PDB entry 7ND6 | electron microscopy, 7.30 A resolution (low resolution: residue-level contacts below are approximate; hydrogen-bond / salt-bridge calls are withheld) | chains A and C of the 5 polymer chains in the assembly

[Chain A (and C)]
Protein: Spike glycoprotein
Organism: Severe acute respiratory syndrome coronavirus 2
Notes: chain C of this document is another copy of the same molecule, construct and numbering; everything in this record applies to it too
UniProtKB: P0DTC2 (SPIKE_SARS2); numbering as in UniProt (aligned over 1-1208)
Sequence (1288 residues; each row starts with the number of its first residue):
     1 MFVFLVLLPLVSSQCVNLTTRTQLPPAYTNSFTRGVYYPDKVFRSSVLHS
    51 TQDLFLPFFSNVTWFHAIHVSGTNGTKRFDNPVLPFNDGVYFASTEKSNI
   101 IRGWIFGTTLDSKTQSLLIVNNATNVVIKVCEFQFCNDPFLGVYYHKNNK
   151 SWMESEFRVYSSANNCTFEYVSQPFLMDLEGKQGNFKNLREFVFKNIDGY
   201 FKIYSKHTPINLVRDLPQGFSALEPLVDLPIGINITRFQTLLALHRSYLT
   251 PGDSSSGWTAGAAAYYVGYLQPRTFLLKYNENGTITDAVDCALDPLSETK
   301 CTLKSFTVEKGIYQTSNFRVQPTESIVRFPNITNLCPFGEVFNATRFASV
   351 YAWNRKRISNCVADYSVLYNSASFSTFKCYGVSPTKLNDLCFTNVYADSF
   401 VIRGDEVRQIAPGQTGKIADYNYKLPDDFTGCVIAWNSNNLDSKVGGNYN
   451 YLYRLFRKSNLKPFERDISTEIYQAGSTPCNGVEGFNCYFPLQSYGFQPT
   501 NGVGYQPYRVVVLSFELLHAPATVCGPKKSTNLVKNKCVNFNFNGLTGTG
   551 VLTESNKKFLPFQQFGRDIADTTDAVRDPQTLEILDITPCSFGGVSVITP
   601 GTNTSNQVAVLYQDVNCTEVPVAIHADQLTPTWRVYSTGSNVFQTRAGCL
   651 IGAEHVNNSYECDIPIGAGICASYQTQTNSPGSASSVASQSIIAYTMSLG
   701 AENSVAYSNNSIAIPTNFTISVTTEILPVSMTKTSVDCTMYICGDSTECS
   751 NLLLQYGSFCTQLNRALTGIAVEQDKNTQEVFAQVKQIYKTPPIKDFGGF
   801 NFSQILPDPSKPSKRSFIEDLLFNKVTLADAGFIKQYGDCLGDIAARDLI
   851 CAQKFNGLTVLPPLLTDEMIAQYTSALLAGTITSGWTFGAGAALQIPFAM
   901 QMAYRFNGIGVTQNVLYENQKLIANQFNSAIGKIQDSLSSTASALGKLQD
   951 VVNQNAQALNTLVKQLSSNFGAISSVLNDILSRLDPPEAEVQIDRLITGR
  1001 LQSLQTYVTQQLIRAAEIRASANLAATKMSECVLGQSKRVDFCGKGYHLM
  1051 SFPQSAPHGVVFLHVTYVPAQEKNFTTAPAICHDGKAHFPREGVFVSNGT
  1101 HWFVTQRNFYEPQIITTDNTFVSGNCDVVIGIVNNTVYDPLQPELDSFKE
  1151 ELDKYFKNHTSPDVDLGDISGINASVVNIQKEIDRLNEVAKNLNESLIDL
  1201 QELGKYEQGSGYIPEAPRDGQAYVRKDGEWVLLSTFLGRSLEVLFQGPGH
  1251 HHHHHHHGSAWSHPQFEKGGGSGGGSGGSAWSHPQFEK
Unresolved in the structure: 1-26, 70-81, 114-115, 144-165, 173-187, 243-262, 621-640, 677-689, 828-849, 1148-1288 (chain C: 1-26, 67-80, 144-164, 173-187, 243-263, 621-640, 677-689, 828-853, 1148-1288)
Sequence notes: engineered mutation Gly682 (Arg in P0DTC2), Ser683 (Arg in P0DTC2), Ser685 (Arg in P0DTC2), Pro986 (Lys in P0DTC2), Pro987 (Val in P0DTC2); expression tag (1209-1288)
Curated features (UniProtKB/Swiss-Prot):
  - region: Asn280 to Cys301 (Putative superantigen), Arg403 to Asp405 (Integrin-binding motif), Asn448 to Phe456 (Immunodominant HLA epitope recognized by the CD8+), Pro681, Ala684 (Putative superantigen), Ser816 to Tyr837 (Fusion peptide 1), Lys835 to Phe855 (Fusion peptide 2), Asp1163 to Glu1202 (Heptad repeat 2)
  - site: Arg815, Ser816 (Cleavage)
  - glycosylation: Asn17 (N-linked (GlcNAc...) (complex) asparagine), Asn61 (N-linked (GlcNAc...) (hybrid) asparagine), Asn74 (N-linked (GlcNAc...) (complex) asparagine), Asn122 (N-linked (GlcNAc...) (hybrid) asparagine), Asn149 (N-linked (GlcNAc...) (complex) asparagine), Asn165 (N-linked (GlcNAc...) (complex) asparagine), Asn234 (N-linked (GlcNAc...) (high mannose) asparagine), Asn282 (N-linked (GlcNAc...) (complex) asparagine), Thr323 (O-linked (GalNAc) threonine), Ser325 (O-linked (HexNAc...) serine), Asn331 (N-linked (GlcNAc...) (complex) asparagine), Asn343 (N-linked (GlcNAc...) (complex) asparagine), Asn603 (N-linked (GlcNAc...) (hybrid) asparagine), Asn616 (N-linked (GlcNAc...) (complex) asparagine), Asn657 (N-linked (GlcNAc...) (complex) asparagine), Thr676 (O-linked (GlcNAc...) threonine), Thr678 (O-linked (GlcNAc...) threonine), Asn709 (N-linked (GlcNAc...) (high mannose) asparagine), Asn717 (N-linked (GlcNAc...) (hybrid) asparagine), Asn801 (N-linked (GlcNAc...) (hybrid) asparagine) and 6 more in UniProt
Disulfide bonds: Cys131-Cys166, Cys291-Cys301, Cys336-Cys361, Cys379-Cys432, Cys391-Cys525, Cys480-Cys488, Cys538-Cys590, Cys617-Cys649, Cys662-Cys671, Cys738-Cys760, Cys743-Cys749, Cys1032-Cys1043, Cys1082-Cys1126
Covalently attached groups: N-acetylglucosamine (NAG) linked to Asn234, Asn282, Asn331, Asn343, Asn603, Asn616, Asn657, Asn709, Asn717, Asn801, Asn1074, Asn1098, Asn1134

[Chain A / chain C interface]
Pairs across the interface - 158 pairs, chain A then chain C:
  Tyr38(A) with Leu560(C)
  Lys41(A) with His519(C); Ala520(C); Phe562(C); Gln563(C)
  Val42(A) with His519(C); Gln563(C); Phe565(C); Arg567(C)
  Phe43(A) with Phe559(C); Gln563(C); Phe565(C); Gly566(C); Arg567(C)
  Glu132(A) with Ile468(C)
  Asp198(A) with Pro463(C); Phe464(C)
  Tyr200(A) with Arg355(C); Tyr396(C)
  Glu224(A) with Phe562(C)
  Pro225(A) with Phe562(C)
  Pro230(A) with Arg355(C); Tyr396(C)
  Gly232(A) with Phe464(C); Glu465(C); Arg466(C)
  Asn282(A) with Lys558(C)
  Gly413(A) with Pro987(C)
  Asp427(A) with Pro986(C)
  Asp737(A) with Asn317(C)
  Met740(A) with Arg319(C); Phe592(C)
  Gln755(A) with Ser968(C); Asn969(C); Phe970(C); Gly971(C)
  Tyr756(A) with Gln965(C); Ser968(C)
  Gly757(A) with Ser968(C)
  Ser758(A) with Thr961(C); Gln965(C)
  Phe759(A) with Gln965(C); Gln1002(C); Ser1003(C)
  Gln762(A) with Thr1006(C); Gln1010(C)
  Arg765(A) with Gln957(C); Thr961(C)
  Thr768(A) with Gln314(C)
  Gln787(A) with Ala701(C); Asn703(C)
  Ile788(A) with Leu699(C); Gly700(C); Ala701(C); Glu702(C); Asn703(C)
  Tyr789(A) with Asn703(C); Val705(C)
  Lys790(A) with Glu702(C); Asn703(C); Val705(C)
  Asp796(A) with Tyr707(C)
  Phe797(A) with Tyr707(C)
  Ala852(A) with Asp568(C)
  Lys854(A) with Phe592(C); Asp614(C)
  Phe855(A) with Pro589(C); Phe592(C)
  Gly857(A) with Phe592(C)
  Leu861(A) with Gln613(C)
  Pro862(A) with Ala647(C)
  Pro863(A) with Gly667(C); Ala668(C)
  Leu864(A) with Pro665(C); Gly667(C); Ala668(C); Gly669(C); Cys671(C); Met697(C)
  Leu865(A) with Met697(C)
  Thr866(A) with Ala668(C)
  Met869(A) with Gly669(C); Met697(C); Leu699(C)
  Gln872(A) with Leu699(C)
  Tyr873(A) with Leu699(C)
  Thr883(A) with Val705(C); Tyr707(C)
  Trp886(A) with Tyr1047(C)
  Ala890(A) with Gly1046(C); Tyr1047(C)
  Ala892(A) with Glu1072(C)
  Ala893(A) with Glu1072(C)
  Leu894(A) with Ala713(C); Pro715(C); Glu1072(C)
  Gln895(A) with Val705(C); Ala706(C); Ser711(C); Ile712(C); Ala713(C); Asn1074(C)
  Ile896(A) with Tyr707(C); Ser711(C)
  Pro897(A) with Tyr707(C); Ser708(C); Asn709(C); Ser711(C); Thr1077(C)
  Phe898(A) with Tyr707(C)
  Met900(A) with Thr1077(C); Ala1078(C); Val1094(C)
  Tyr904(A) with Ile712(C); Val1094(C); Arg1107(C)
  Asn907(A) with Arg1107(C)
  Gln913(A) with Pro1090(C)
  Asn914(A) with Phe1121(C); Ser1123(C)
  Tyr917(A) with Pro1079(C); Phe1089(C); Val1129(C)
  Glu918(A) with Ser1123(C); Gly1124(C); Val1128(C)
  Gln920(A) with Ile1130(C)
  Val963(A) with Ala570(C)
  Leu966(A) with Ala570(C)
  Ser967(A) with Asp571(C)
  Ser975(A) with Asp571(C)
  Val976(A) with Asp571(C)
  Asn978(A) with Thr547(C)
  Ser982(A) with Lys386(C); Leu390(C)
  Arg983(A) with Gly381(C); Val382(C); Ser383(C); Leu517(C)
  Leu984(A) with Gly381(C); Val382(C)
  Asp985(A) with Ser383(C); Thr385(C); Lys386(C)
  Gln1005(A) with Gln1002(C); Thr1006(C)
  Leu1012(A) with Ile1013(C)
  Arg1019(A) with Glu1017(C)
  Ser1030(A) with Val1040(C); Asp1041(C)
  Glu1031(A) with Arg1039(C); Val1040(C); Phe1042(C)
  Leu1034(A) with Asp1041(C)
  Arg1039(A) with Arg1039(C)
  Leu1141(A) with Leu1141(C)
  Glu1144(A) with Leu1141(C); Leu1145(C)
Also at the interface, not in a pair above, chain A (100 interface residues in all): Val47, Thr167, Gly199, Ala372, Thr385, Ser735, Lys786, Pro792, Asn856, Ile882, Gly889, Gly891, Thr912, Lys921, Lys964, Asp994, Thr1009, Thr1027, Gly1035, Glu1111
Also at the interface, not in a pair above, chain C (111 interface residues in all): Arg403, Thr415, Gly545, Gly548, Lys557, Gln564, Ile569, Cys662, Ile670, Ser704, Asn710, Arg995, Gly999, Thr1009, Lys1045, Val1068, Gly1093

[In short]
100 residues of chain A and 111 residues of chain C are in contact. Covalently linked N-acetylglucosamine: at
Asn234(A), Asn282(A), Asn331(A), Asn343(A), Asn603(A) and Asn616(A) and 7 more.
Chain A and chain C are both Spike glycoprotein (Severe acute respiratory syndrome coronavirus 2); the
structure, EM structure of SARS-CoV-2 Spike glycoprotein in complex with COVOX-40 Fab, was determined by
electron microscopy together with 7BEH, 7BEJ, 7BEK, 7ND3, 7ND4 and 7ND7 from the same study.
